Entry 5E8I (X-ray diffraction, 3.45 A resolution); this record covers chains A and B of the 6 polymer chains in the assembly.

# Chain A
Protein: Friend leukemia integration 1 transcription factor
Source organism: Homo sapiens
Reference sequence: Q01543 (FLI1_HUMAN); residues 276-399 here = UniProt positions 276-399
Amino-acid sequence (128 residues; each row starts with the number of its first residue):
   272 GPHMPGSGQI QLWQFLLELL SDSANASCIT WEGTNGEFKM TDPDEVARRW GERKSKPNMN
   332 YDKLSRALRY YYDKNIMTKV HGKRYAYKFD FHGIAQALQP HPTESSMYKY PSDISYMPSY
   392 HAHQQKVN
Not modelled in the structure: 272-278, 372-399
Sequence notes: expression tag (272-275)
Swiss-Prot annotation at these positions:
  - DNA-binding region: Ile281 to Asp361 (ETS)
  - natural variant: Arg324 (R324W: In BDPLT21), Arg337 (R337Q: In BDPLT21; R337W: In BDPLT21), Tyr343 (Y343C: In BDPLT21), Lys345 (K345E: In BDPLT21)

# Chain B
Molecule: 10-nt DNA strand
Sequence (10 nucleotides; numbered 2 to 11; the number before each row is that of its first residue):
     2 ACCGGAAGTG
Bound ions: Ca2+ near DG9 (its only coordinating residue here)

# Chain A / chain B interface
Contacting residue pairs (16):
  Tyr332(A) with DC3(B), hydrogen bond to the phosphate
  Arg337(A) with DG5(B), hydrogen bond to the base; DG6(B), hydrogen bond to the base
  Arg340(A) with DC3(B), base contact; DC4(B), salt bridge to the phosphate; DG5(B), hydrogen bond to the base
  Tyr341(A) with DA7(B), hydrogen bond to the base; DA8(B), base contact
  Tyr343(A) with DC4(B), hydrogen bond to the phosphate; DG5(B), phosphate contact
  Lys350(A) with DC3(B), salt bridge to the phosphate; DC4(B), phosphate contact
  Arg355(A) with DA2(B), phosphate contact; DC3(B), phosphate contact
  Tyr356(A) with DA2(B), sugar contact; DC3(B), hydrogen bond to the phosphate
Other interface residues (no listed pair), chain A (10 interface residues in all): His352, Tyr358

# In short
The interface between chain A and chain B involves 10 residues on one side and 7 on the other; the contacts
include 7 hydrogen bonds and 2 salt bridges. Polar contacts include Arg337(A)-DG5(B), Arg337(A)-DG6(B) and
Arg340(A)-DG5(B). From UniProt: a DNA-binding region on chain A.
Here chain A is Friend leukemia integration 1 transcription factor (Homo sapiens) and chain B is a 10-nt DNA
strand. Entry 5E8I (Crystal structure of the DNA binding domain of human transcription factor FLI1 in complex
with a ...) was determined by X-ray diffraction together with 5E8G from the same study.
